PDB entry 3OOL | X-ray diffraction, 2.30 A resolution | chains A and C of the 3 polymer chains in the assembly

== Chain A ==
Name: Intron encoded endonuclease I-SceI
Organism: Saccharomyces cerevisiae
Notes: EC 3.1.-.-
UniProtKB: P03882 (SCE1_YEAST); numbering as in UniProt (aligned over 1-235)
Amino-acid sequence (237 residues; numbered -1 to 235; the number before each row is that of its first residue; numbers below 1 keep their minus sign (Met-1 is residue -1)):
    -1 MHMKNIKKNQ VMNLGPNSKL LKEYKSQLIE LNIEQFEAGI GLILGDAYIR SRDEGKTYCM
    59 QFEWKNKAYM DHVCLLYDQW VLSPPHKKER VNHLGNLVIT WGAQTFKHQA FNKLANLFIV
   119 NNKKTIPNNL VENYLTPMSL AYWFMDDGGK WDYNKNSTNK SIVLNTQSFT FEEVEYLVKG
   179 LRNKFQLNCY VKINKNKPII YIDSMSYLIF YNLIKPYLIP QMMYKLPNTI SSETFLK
Not modelled in the structure: -1 to 2, 226-235
Metal / ion sites: Ca2+ site 1: Gly43, Asp44, Asp145 (shared with DC15(C) of chain C); Ca2+ site 2: Asp44, Asp144 (shared with DA14(C) of chain C; 1 residue of chain D)
What the authors report for this chain:
  - binding site for the 25-nt DNA strand: Lys86
  - specificity-determining residues: Lys86 (proposed by the authors, not directly observed)
  - catalytic residues: Asp145 (citing earlier work)
  - mutagenesis - K86R (Kd 35 nM), K86R/G100T (Kd = 96 nM), G100T (Kd 39 nM): decreased binding to wild-type recognition site
  - mutagenesis - K86R/G100T, K86R/G100C, K86R/G100S, K86R, G100T: unchanged binding to C/G+4
  - mutagenesis - K86R/G100T, K86R/G100C, K86R/G100S, G100A, G100T: unchanged growth in response to C/G+4
  - mutagenesis - K86R/G100T, K86R/G100C, K86R/G100S: abolished growth in response to A/T+4
  - mutagenesis - G100T: decreased growth in response to wild-type site
  - mutagenesis - K86R: decreased growth in response to A/T+4
  - mutagenesis - K86R, G100C: decreased growth in response to C/G+4
  - mutagenesis - G100A: unchanged growth in response to A/T+4
  - mutagenesis - Q59A, Q59E, E61A, E61Q, K86A, R88A, R88K, G100S: abolished growth
  - mutagenesis - K86R/G100T (29-fold), G100T (13-fold): decreased catalytic activity on wild-type target
  - mutagenesis - K86R/G100T: decreased binding to wild-type A/T+4 site
  - mutagenesis - K86R/G100C, K86R/G100S, K86R/G100T: abolished binding to wild-type site (A/T+4)
  - mutagenesis - G100C: decreased binding to C/G+4

== Chain C ==
Molecule: 25-nt DNA strand
Sequence (25 nucleotides; row label = number of the first residue in the row):
     1 CACGCTAGGG ATAACCGGGT AATAC
Not modelled in the structure: 1
Metal / ion sites: Ca2+ site 1: DA14 (shared with Asp44(A), Asp144(A) of chain A; 1 residue of chain D); Ca2+ site 2: DC15 (shared with Gly43(A), Asp44(A), Asp145(A) of chain A)

== How chain A and chain C interact ==
Contacting residue pairs (43):
  Gly13(A) with DA22(C), phosphate contact; DT23(C), hydrogen bond to the phosphate
  Asn15(A) with DT23(C), hydrogen bond to the base; DA24(C), sugar contact
  Ser16(A) with DT23(C), phosphate contact; DA24(C), phosphate contact
  Lys17(A) with DA24(C), hydrogen bond to the phosphate
  Gly43(A) with DC15(C), phosphate contact
  Asp44(A) with DA14(C), phosphate contact; DC15(C), phosphate contact
  Tyr46(A) with DC16(C), phosphate contact; DG17(C), hydrogen bond to the phosphate
  Arg48(A) with DG17(C), hydrogen bond to the base; DG18(C), hydrogen bond to the base
  Arg50(A) with DG18(C), hydrogen bond to the base; DG19(C), hydrogen bond to the base; DT20(C), base contact
  Gln59(A) with DC16(C), base contact; DG17(C), hydrogen bond to the base; DG18(C), base contact
  Glu61(A) with DA14(C), base contact; DC15(C), hydrogen bond to the base; DC16(C), base contact
  Trp62(A) with DA14(C), phosphate contact
  Lys63(A) with DA13(C), salt bridge to the phosphate; DA14(C), hydrogen bond to the phosphate
  Asn64(A) with DA14(C), phosphate contact
  Arg88(A) with DA14(C), base contact
  Asn90(A) with DT12(C), phosphate contact
  Leu92(A) with DA11(C), phosphate contact
  Asn94(A) with DT12(C), hydrogen bond to the phosphate
  Val96(A) with DT12(C), sugar contact; DA13(C), base contact
  Trp149(A) with DT6(C), hydrogen bond to the phosphate; DA7(C), phosphate contact
  Asp150(A) with DT6(C), base contact
  Asn152(A) with DC5(C), base contact; DT6(C), hydrogen bond to the base
  Asn157(A) with DC5(C), phosphate contact
  Asn192(A) with DG8(C), base contact; DG9(C), hydrogen bond to the base
  Lys193(A) with DG9(C), hydrogen bond to the base; DG10(C), hydrogen bond to the base
Also at the interface, not in a pair above, chain A (35 interface residues in all): Leu12, Pro14, Ala45, Lys86, Thr98, Asp144, Asp145, Thr156, Lys190, Ile191
Also at the interface, not in a pair above, chain C (21 interface residues in all): DA21, DC25

== In short ==
35 residues of chain A face 21 of chain C across their interface, with 17 hydrogen bonds and 1 salt bridge.
Among the polar pairs are Asn15(A)-DT23(C), Arg48(A)-DG17(C) and Arg48(A)-DG18(C). From the paper: the
catalytic residue Asp145(A); Q59A, Q59E and E61A of chain A, among others, abolish growth; 15 substitutions
were tested in all.
Chain A is Intron encoded endonuclease I-SceI (Saccharomyces cerevisiae) and chain C is a 25-nt DNA strand;
the structure, I-SceI complexed with C/G+4 DNA substrate, was determined by X-ray diffraction, deposited
together with 3OOR.
